9K0Z - chains i and h of the 58 polymer chains in the assembly; structure by electron microscopy, 4.70 A resolution (low resolution: residue-level contacts below are approximate; hydrogen-bond / salt-bridge calls are withheld).

[Chain i]
Molecule: Large ribosomal subunit protein uL2
From: Mycolicibacterium smegmatis MC2 155
Reference sequence: A0QSD4 (RL2_MYCS2); residues 2-276 here = UniProt positions 2-276
Amino-acid sequence (275 residues; numbered 2 to 276; the number before each row is that of its first residue):
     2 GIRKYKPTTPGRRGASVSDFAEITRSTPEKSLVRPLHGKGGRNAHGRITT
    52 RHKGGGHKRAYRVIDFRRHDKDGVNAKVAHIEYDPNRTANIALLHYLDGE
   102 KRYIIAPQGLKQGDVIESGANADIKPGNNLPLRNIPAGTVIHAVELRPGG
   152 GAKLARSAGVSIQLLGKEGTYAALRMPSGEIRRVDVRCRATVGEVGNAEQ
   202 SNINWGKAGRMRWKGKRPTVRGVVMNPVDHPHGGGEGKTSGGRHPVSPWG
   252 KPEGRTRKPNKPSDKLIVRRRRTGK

[Chain h]
Molecule: 23S ribosomal RNA
From: Mycolicibacterium smegmatis MC2 155
Sequence (3127 nucleotides; numbered -2 to 3124; the number before each row is that of its first residue; numbers below 1 keep their minus sign (U-2 is residue -2)):
    -2 UUGUAAGUGUUUAAGGGCGCAUGGUGGAUGCCUUGGCACUGGGAGCCGAU
    48 GAAGGACGUAGGAGGCUGCGAUAAGCCUCGGGGAGCUGUCAACCGAGCGU
    98 UGAUCCGAGGAUGUCCGAAUGGGGAAACCCGGCACGAGUGAUGUCGUGUC
   148 ACCAGGCGCUGAAUAUAUAGGCGUCUGGGGGGAACGCGGGGAAGUGAAAC
   198 AUCUCAGUACCCGUAGGAAGAGAAAACAAAAUGUGAUUCCGUGAGUAGUG
   248 GCGAGCGAAAGCGGAGGAUGGCUAAACCGUAUGCAUGUGAUACCGGGUAG
   298 GGGUUGUGUGUGCGGGGUUGUGGGACCUAUCUUUCCGGCUCUACCUGGCU
   348 GGAGGGCAGUGAGAAAAUGUUGUGGUUAGCGGAAAUGGCUUGGGAUGGCC
   398 UGCCGUAGACGGUGAGAGCCCGGUACGUGAAAACCCGACGUCUGUCUUGA
   448 UGGUGUUCCCGAGUAGCAGCGGGCCCGUGGAAUCUGCUGUGAAUCUGCCG
   498 GGACCACCCGGUAAGCCUGAAUACUUCCCAGUGACCGAUAGCGGAUUAGU
   548 ACCGUGAGGGAAUGGUGAAAAGUACCCCGGGAGGGGAGUGAAAGAGUACC
   598 UGAAACCGUGCGCUUACAAUCCGUCAGAGCCCUCGACGUGUCGUGGGGUG
   648 AUGGCGUGCCUUUUGAAGAAUGAGCCUGCGAGUCAGGGACAUGUCGCGAG
   698 GUUAACCCGGGUGGGGUAGCCGCAGCGAAAGCGAGUCUGAAUAGGGCGUA
   748 UCCACACAAGAGUGUGUGGUGUAGUGGUGUGUUCUGGACCCGAAGCGGAG
   798 UGAUCUACCCAUGGCCAGGGUGAAGCGCGGGUAAGACCGCGUGGAGGCCC
   848 GAACCCACUUAGGUUGAAGACUGAGGGGAUGAGCUGUGGGUAGGGGUGAA
   898 AGGCCAAUCAAACUCCGUGAUAGCUGGUUCUCCCCGAAAUGCAUUUAGGU
   948 GCAGCGUCGCAUGUUUCUUGCCGGAGGUAGAGCUACUGGAUGGCCGAUGG
   998 GCCCCACAGGGUUACUGACGUCAGCCAAACUCCGAAUGCCGGUAAGUCCA
  1048 AGAGUGCGGCAGUGAGACGGCGGGGGAUAAGCUCCGUGCGUCGAGAGGGA
  1098 AACAGCCCAGAUCGCCGGCUAAGGCCCCUAAGCGUGUGCUAAGUGGAAAA
  1148 GGAUGUGCAGUCGCGAAGACAACCAGGAGGUUGGCUUAGAAGCAGCCACC
  1198 CUUGAAAGAGUGCGUAAUAGCUCACUGGUCAAGUGAUUGUGCGCCGAUAA
  1248 UGUAGCGGGGCUCAAGCACACCGCCGAAGCCGCGGCAGCCAACGUGUUGG
  1298 CUGGGUAGGGGAGCGUCCUGCAUCCGGUGAAGCCGCCGAGUGAUCGAGUG
  1348 GUGGAGGGUGUGGGAGUGAGAAUGCAGGCAUGAGUAGCGAUUAGGCAAGU
  1398 GAGAACCUUGCCCGCCGAAAGACCAAGGGUUCCUGGGCCAGGCCAGUCCG
  1448 CCCAGGGUGAGUCGGGACCUAAGGCGAGGCCGACAGGCGUAGUCGAUGGA
  1498 CAACGGGUUGAUAUUCCCGUACCCGUGUAUGUGCGUCCAUGAUGAAUCAG
  1548 CGGUACUAACCAUCCAAAACCACCGUGACCGCACCUUUCGGGGUGUGGCG
  1598 UUGGUGGGGCUGCAUGGGACCUUCGUUGGUAGUAGUCAAGCGAUGGGGUG
  1648 ACGCAGGAAGGUAGCCGUACCGGUCAGUGGUAAUACCGGGGUAAGCCUGU
  1698 AGGGAGUCAGAUAGGUAAAUCCGUCUGGCAUAUAUCCUGAGAGGUGAUGC
  1748 AUAGCCGAGUGAGGCGAAUUCGGUGAUCCUAUGCUGCCGAGAAAAGCCUC
  1798 UAGCGAGGACAUACACGGCCCGUACCCCAAACCAACACAGGUGGUCAGGU
  1848 AGAGAAUACUAAGGCGUACGAGUGAACUAUGGUUAAGGAACUCGGCAAAA
  1898 UGCCCCCGUAACUUCGGGAGAAGGGGGACCCACAUGGCGUGUAAGCCUUU
  1948 ACGGCCCAAGCGUGAGUGGGUGGCACAAACCAGUGAGAAGCGACUGUUUA
  1998 CUAAAAACACAGGUCCGUGCGAAGUCGCAAGACGAUGUAUACGGACUGAC
  2048 GCCUGCCCGGUGCUGGAAGGUUAAGAGGACCCGUUAACUCCCUUUGGGGG
  2098 UGAAGCGGAGAAUUUAAGCCCCAGUAAACGGCGGUGGUAACUAUAACCAU
  2148 CCUAAGGUAGCGAAAUUCCUUGUCGGGUAAGUUCCGACCUGCACGAAUGG
  2198 CGUAACGACUUCUCAACUGUCUCAACCAUAGACUCGGCGAAAUUGCACUA
  2248 CGAGUAAAGAUGCUCGUUACGCGCGGCAGGACGAAAAGACCCCGGGACCU
  2298 UCACUACAACUUGGUAUUGGUGCUCGAUACGGUUUGUGUAGGAUAGGUGG
  2348 GAGACUGUGAAGCUCACACGCCAGUGUGGGUGGAGUCGUUGUUGAAAUAC
  2398 CACUCUGAUCGUAUUGGGCCUCUAACCUCGGACCGUAUAUCCGGUUCAGG
  2448 GACAGUGCCUGGUGGGUAGUUUAACUGGGGCGGUUGCCUCCUAAAAUGUA
  2498 ACGGAGGCGCCCAAAGGUUCCCUCAACCUGGACGGCAAUCAGGUGUUGAG
  2548 UGUAAGUGCACAAGGGAGCUUGACUGCGAGACGGACAUGUCGAGCAGGGA
  2598 CGAAAGUCGGGACUAGUGAUCCGGCACCUCUGAGUGGAAGGGGUGUCGCU
  2648 CAACGGAUAAAAGGUACCCCGGGGAUAACAGGCUGAUCUUCCCCAAGAGU
  2698 CCAUAUCGACGGGAUGGUUUGGCACCUCGAUGUCGGCUCGUCGCAUCCUG
  2748 GGGCUGGAGCAGGUCCCAAGGGUUGGGCUGUUCGCCCAUUAAAGCGGCAC
  2798 GCGAGCUGGGUUUAGAACGUCGUGAGACAGUUCGGUCUCUAUCCGCCGCG
  2848 CGCGUCAGAAGCUUGAGGAAACCUGUCCCUAGUACGAGAGGACCGGGACG
  2898 GACGAACCUCUGGUAUACCAGUUGUCCCACCAGGGGCACGGCUGGAUAGC
  2948 CACGUUCGGACAGGAUAACCGCUGAAAGCAUCUAAGCGGGAAACCUCUUC
  2998 CAAGACCAGGCUUCUCACCCUCUAGGAGGGAUAAGGCCCCCCGCAGACCA
  3048 CGGGAUUGAUAGACCAGACCUGGAAGCCUAGUAAUAGGUGCAGGGAACUG
  3098 GCACUAACCGGCCGAAAACUUACAACA
Not modelled in the structure: -2 to 1, 1562-1609, 3121-3124

[Interface between chain i and chain h]
Contacting residue pairs - 259 pairs, chain i then chain h:
  Arg4(i) - A821(h)
  Arg4(i) - C1785(h)
  Lys7(i) - A820(h)
  Lys7(i) - A821(h)
  Pro8(i) - C1912(h)
  Pro8(i) - G1913(h)
  Thr9(i) - A820(h)
  Thr9(i) - A842(h)
  Thr10(i) - G844(h)
  Pro11(i) - A1990(h)
  Pro11(i) - C1991(h)
  Gly12(i) - G844(h)
  Arg13(i) - A842(h)
  Arg13(i) - G843(h)
  Arg13(i) - G844(h)
  Arg14(i) - U1911(h)
  Arg14(i) - G1913(h)
  Val18(i) - G1786(h)
  Phe21(i) - C1785(h)
  Phe21(i) - A1787(h)
  Ser27(i) - A1787(h)
  Lys31(i) - U1646(h)
  Lys31(i) - G1647(h)
  Lys31(i) - A1648(h)
  Ser32(i) - G1645(h)
  Arg35(i) - U2033(h)
  Pro36(i) - A1789(h)
  Pro36(i) - A1790(h)
  Leu37(i) - U2033(h)
  His38(i) - A808(h)
  Gly39(i) - C807(h)
  Gly39(i) - A808(h)
  Lys40(i) - C2030(h)
  Lys40(i) - U2033(h)
  Gly41(i) - C806(h)
  Gly42(i) - C2030(h)
  Arg43(i) - C805(h)
  Arg43(i) - C806(h)
  Arg43(i) - C2030(h)
  Asn44(i) - C2023(h)
  Asn44(i) - G2028(h)
  Asn44(i) - A2029(h)
  Asn44(i) - C2030(h)
  Ala45(i) - G1486(h)
  Ala45(i) - A2029(h)
  His46(i) - U888(h)
  His46(i) - C2023(h)
  His46(i) - G2028(h)
  Gly47(i) - G887(h)
  Gly47(i) - U888(h)
  Arg48(i) - U888(h)
  Arg48(i) - A889(h)
  Arg48(i) - G890(h)
  Arg48(i) - G892(h)
  Arg48(i) - G893(h)
  Arg48(i) - U894(h)
  Arg48(i) - C2023(h)
  Ile49(i) - U894(h)
  Ile49(i) - G895(h)
  Thr50(i) - G2021(h)
  Thr50(i) - U2022(h)
  Thr50(i) - C2023(h)
  Thr50(i) - C2030(h)
  Thr51(i) - G2021(h)
  Thr51(i) - C2030(h)
  Thr51(i) - G2031(h)
  Thr51(i) - G2040(h)
  Arg52(i) - G2041(h)
  Arg52(i) - A2042(h)
  His53(i) - G2041(h)
  Lys54(i) - G2031(h)
  Lys54(i) - A2032(h)
  Lys54(i) - C2039(h)
  Lys54(i) - G2040(h)
  Gly55(i) - C806(h)
  Gly55(i) - C807(h)
  Gly56(i) - C806(h)
  Gly56(i) - C807(h)
  His58(i) - G1786(h)
  His58(i) - A1787(h)
  His58(i) - G1788(h)
  Lys59(i) - U809(h)
  Lys59(i) - A1787(h)
  Lys59(i) - G1788(h)
  Lys59(i) - A1789(h)
  Arg60(i) - A1787(h)
  Arg60(i) - G1788(h)
  Ala61(i) - G1788(h)
  Tyr62(i) - U2033(h)
  Tyr62(i) - G2034(h)
  Arg63(i) - A1787(h)
  Arg63(i) - G1788(h)
  Arg68(i) - G2428(h)
  Arg68(i) - A2429(h)
  Tyr84(i) - A1787(h)
  Pro86(i) - A1787(h)
  Pro86(i) - G1788(h)
  Asn87(i) - G2034(h)
  Arg88(i) - G2034(h)
  Thr89(i) - U2037(h)
  Thr89(i) - A2038(h)
  Leu98(i) - U1721(h)
  Asp99(i) - G1711(h)
  Asp99(i) - G1720(h)
  Gly100(i) - G1720(h)
  Gly100(i) - U1721(h)
  Glu101(i) - G1711(h)
  Lys102(i) - G1720(h)
  Lys102(i) - U1721(h)
  Leu147(i) - C2017(h)
  Arg148(i) - U2425(h)
  Arg148(i) - G2427(h)
  Pro149(i) - G2427(h)
  Gly150(i) - G2427(h)
  Gly150(i) - G2428(h)
  Gly151(i) - G2427(h)
  Lys154(i) - G2016(h)
  Lys154(i) - C2017(h)
  Lys154(i) - G2018(h)
  Lys154(i) - U2035(h)
  Leu155(i) - G2016(h)
  Leu155(i) - U2035(h)
  Ala156(i) - U2035(h)
  Ala156(i) - A2036(h)
  Arg157(i) - G2034(h)
  Arg157(i) - U2035(h)
  Arg157(i) - A2036(h)
  Ser158(i) - U2035(h)
  Ser158(i) - A2036(h)
  Ser158(i) - U2037(h)
  Ser158(i) - A2038(h)
  Ala159(i) - U2037(h)
  Gly160(i) - U2037(h)
  Val161(i) - A2036(h)
  Met177(i) - G2016(h)
  Pro178(i) - G2016(h)
  Pro178(i) - A2036(h)
  Ser179(i) - G2016(h)
  Ser179(i) - A2036(h)
  Glu181(i) - G2016(h)
  Arg183(i) - G2016(h)
  Arg183(i) - C2017(h)
  Arg188(i) - A2445(h)
  Ala199(i) - U2037(h)
  Gln201(i) - U2037(h)
  Gln201(i) - A2038(h)
  Ser202(i) - U2037(h)
  Asn205(i) - A2008(h)
  Asn205(i) - G2009(h)
  Trp206(i) - A2008(h)
  Trp206(i) - G2009(h)
  Gly207(i) - A2008(h)
  Lys208(i) - G844(h)
  Lys208(i) - A879(h)
  Lys208(i) - A2008(h)
  Ala209(i) - G844(h)
  Ala209(i) - A879(h)
  Ala209(i) - C2007(h)
  Gly210(i) - G844(h)
  Gly210(i) - A879(h)
  Arg211(i) - G1786(h)
  Met212(i) - A2008(h)
  Arg213(i) - A879(h)
  Trp214(i) - A879(h)
  Trp214(i) - G1786(h)
  Arg218(i) - C805(h)
  Arg218(i) - C806(h)
  Arg218(i) - G895(h)
  Arg218(i) - A896(h)
  Pro219(i) - A879(h)
  Pro219(i) - A896(h)
  Pro219(i) - A2006(h)
  Pro219(i) - C2007(h)
  Thr220(i) - A2006(h)
  Thr220(i) - C2007(h)
  Val221(i) - A896(h)
  Val221(i) - A897(h)
  Val221(i) - C2005(h)
  Val221(i) - A2006(h)
  Arg222(i) - C2005(h)
  Arg222(i) - A2006(h)
  Arg222(i) - C2043(h)
  Arg222(i) - U2044(h)
  Arg222(i) - G2045(h)
  Gly223(i) - C2043(h)
  Val224(i) - C2043(h)
  Val225(i) - A897(h)
  Val225(i) - C2005(h)
  Met226(i) - A897(h)
  Asn227(i) - A898(h)
  Asn227(i) - G899(h)
  Pro228(i) - C2296(h)
  Pro228(i) - U2297(h)
  Val229(i) - G899(h)
  Val229(i) - A908(h)
  Asp230(i) - G895(h)
  Asp230(i) - A897(h)
  His231(i) - A2042(h)
  His233(i) - A2042(h)
  His233(i) - C2043(h)
  Gly235(i) - A2822(h)
  Gly235(i) - G2823(h)
  Gly236(i) - A2822(h)
  Gly236(i) - G2823(h)
  Glu237(i) - G2823(h)
  Glu237(i) - A2824(h)
  Gly238(i) - A2814(h)
  Gly238(i) - C2815(h)
  Lys239(i) - U2195(h)
  Lys239(i) - A2814(h)
  Lys239(i) - C2815(h)
  Thr240(i) - U2195(h)
  Ser241(i) - C2126(h)
  Ser241(i) - G2127(h)
  Ser241(i) - U2195(h)
  Gly243(i) - C2126(h)
  Gly243(i) - U2820(h)
  Gly243(i) - G2821(h)
  Arg244(i) - C2126(h)
  Arg244(i) - U2298(h)
  Arg244(i) - G2463(h)
  His245(i) - U2058(h)
  His245(i) - G2059(h)
  His245(i) - C2126(h)
  Pro246(i) - A2125(h)
  Val247(i) - A2042(h)
  Ser248(i) - G2041(h)
  Pro249(i) - G2041(h)
  Pro249(i) - A2042(h)
  Trp250(i) - U2022(h)
  Trp250(i) - C2023(h)
  Lys252(i) - U2022(h)
  Glu254(i) - C2060(h)
  Gly255(i) - G2014(h)
  Gly255(i) - C2060(h)
  Gly255(i) - U2061(h)
  Arg256(i) - G2014(h)
  Arg256(i) - U2015(h)
  Arg256(i) - U2061(h)
  Arg256(i) - G2062(h)
  Thr257(i) - G2014(h)
  Thr257(i) - U2015(h)
  Thr257(i) - A2020(h)
  Thr257(i) - G2021(h)
  Arg258(i) - U2015(h)
  Arg258(i) - G2016(h)
  Arg258(i) - C2017(h)
  Lys259(i) - A2020(h)
  Lys259(i) - G2021(h)
  Lys262(i) - C2017(h)
  Ser264(i) - C2017(h)
  Lys266(i) - G2447(h)
  Lys266(i) - G2448(h)
  Ile268(i) - G2016(h)
  Arg271(i) - U2015(h)
  Arg272(i) - G2014(h)
  Arg272(i) - U2015(h)
  Arg272(i) - A2036(h)
  Thr274(i) - G2014(h)
Also at the interface, not in a pair above, chain i (143 interface residues in all): Tyr6, Pro29, Phe67, Lys72, His96, Tyr97, Tyr172, Asn198, Ile204, Lys215, Lys217, Pro232, Gly234, Gly251
Also at the interface, not in a pair above, chain h (116 interface residues in all): C845, A1469, G1470, C1485, G1650, C1784, C2013, G2024, A2046, G2196, A2201, U2437, G2446, G2462

[Overview]
143 residues of chain i and 116 residues of chain h are in contact.
Chain i is Large ribosomal subunit protein uL2 and chain h is 23S ribosomal RNA, both from Mycolicibacterium
smegmatis MC2 155; the structure, EF-G2 bound 70S ribosome complex of M. smegmatis, was determined by electron
microscopy, deposited together with 9K10.
